7KQH - chains C and D of the 3 polymer chains in the assembly; structure by X-ray diffraction, 3.50 A resolution.

# Chain C
Name: 2365 Fab heavy chain
Organism: Homo sapiens
Notes: antibody fragment or engineered binder
Amino-acid sequence (240 residues; numbered -1 to 234 plus 4 insertion-coded residues; the number before each row is that of its first residue; a row labelled like 82A-82C holds insertion residues (82A, then the next letters in order); numbers below 1 keep their minus sign (Ala-1 is residue -1)):
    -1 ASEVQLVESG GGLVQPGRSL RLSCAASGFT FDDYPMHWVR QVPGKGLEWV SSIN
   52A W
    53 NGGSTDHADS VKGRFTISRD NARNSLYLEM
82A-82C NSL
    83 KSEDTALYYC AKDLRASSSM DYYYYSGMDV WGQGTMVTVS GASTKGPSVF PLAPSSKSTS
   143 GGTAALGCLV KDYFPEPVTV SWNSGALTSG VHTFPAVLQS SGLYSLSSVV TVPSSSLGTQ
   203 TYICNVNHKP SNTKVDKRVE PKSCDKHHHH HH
Disordered / not traced: -1 to 0, 122, 135-144, 222-234
Cystine bridges: Cys22-Cys92, Cys150-Cys206

# Chain D
Name: 2365 Fab light chain
Organism: Homo sapiens
Notes: antibody fragment or engineered binder
Amino-acid sequence (216 residues; numbered -1 to 213 plus 1 insertion-coded residue; the number before each row is that of its first residue; numbers below 1 keep their minus sign (Ala-1 is residue -1)):
    -1 ASDIQMTQSP SSLSASVGDR VTITCQASQ
   27A G
    28 INNYLNWYQQ KPGKAPKVLI YDASNLQTGV PSRFSGSGSG TDFIFTISSL KPEDVATYYC
    88 QQYENVPITF GQGTRLDIKR TVAAPSVFIF PPSDEQLKSG TASVVCLLNN FYPREAKVQW
   148 KVDNALQSGN SQESVTEQDS KDSTYSLSST LTLSKADYEK HKVYACEVTH QGLSSPVTKS
   208 FNRGEC
Disordered / not traced: -1 to 0, 197-203
Cystine bridges: Cys23-Cys87, Cys133-Cys193

# Interface between chain C and chain D
Pairs across the interface (58; chain C residue first):
  Gln39(C) - Gln37(D)  hydrogen bond
  Gln39(C) - Tyr86(D)
  Gly42(C) - Arg102(D)
  Lys43(C) - Tyr86(D)
  Leu45(C) - Tyr86(D)  hydrophobic
  Leu45(C) - Phe97(D)  hydrophobic
  Trp47(C) - Pro94(D)  hydrophobic
  Trp47(C) - Ile95(D)
  Asp61(C) - Asp1(D)
  Tyr91(C) - Lys41(D)
  Tyr91(C) - Ala42(D)
  Tyr91(C) - Pro43(D)
  Arg97(C) - Asp49(D)  salt bridge
  Tyr105(C) - Asn92(D)  hydrogen bond
  Tyr107(C) - Tyr90(D)
  Tyr107(C) - Glu91(D)
  Tyr107(C) - Asn92(D)
  Tyr107(C) - Val93(D)  hydrogen bond (side chain-backbone)
  Ser108(C) - Tyr90(D)
  Gly109(C) - Asn33(D)
  Gly109(C) - Tyr35(D)
  Met110(C) - Tyr35(D)  hydrogen bond (backbone-side chain)
  Met110(C) - Ile95(D)  hydrophobic
  Asp111(C) - Val45(D)
  Asp111(C) - Gln54(D)  hydrogen bond
  Trp113(C) - Tyr35(D)
  Trp113(C) - Pro43(D)
  Gly114(C) - Ala42(D)
  Phe132(C) - Ser120(D)
  Phe132(C) - Gln123(D)
  Pro133(C) - Ser120(D)
  Leu134(C) - Phe117(D)  hydrophobic
  Thr145(C) - Phe115(D)
  Ala146(C) - Phe115(D)
  Ala147(C) - Phe115(D)
  Ala147(C) - Phe117(D)
  Leu148(C) - Phe117(D)  hydrophobic
  Lys153(C) - Gln123(D)
  Lys153(C) - Thr128(D)
  Lys153(C) - Ser130(D)
  Lys153(C) - Thr179(D)
  His174(C) - Asn136(D)  hydrogen bond
  His174(C) - Asp166(D)  salt bridge
  His174(C) - Ser173(D)  hydrogen bond
  Phe176(C) - Leu134(D)  hydrophobic
  Phe176(C) - Ser161(D)
  Phe176(C) - Thr163(D)
  Phe176(C) - Leu174(D)
  Phe176(C) - Ser175(D)
  Pro177(C) - Ser161(D)  hydrogen bond (backbone-side chain)
  Pro177(C) - Val162(D)
  Val179(C) - Gln159(D)
  Val179(C) - Glu160(D)
  Leu180(C) - Gln159(D)  hydrogen bond (backbone-side chain)
  Gln181(C) - Gln159(D)
  Gln181(C) - Thr179(D)
  Val191(C) - Leu134(D)  hydrophobic
  Thr193(C) - Asn136(D)
Also at the interface, not in a pair above, chain C (38 interface residues in all): Gly44, Leu96, Gln115, Leu151, Thr175, Lys219
Also at the interface, not in a pair above, chain D (42 interface residues in all): Tyr48, Gln88, Glu122, Val132, Asn137

# In short
The interface between chain C and chain D involves 38 residues on one side and 42 on the other; the contacts
include 9 hydrogen bonds and 2 salt bridges. Polar contacts include Arg97(C)-Asp49(D), His174(C)-Asp166(D) and
Gln39(C)-Gln37(D).
Here chain C is 2365 Fab heavy chain and chain D is 2365 Fab light chain, both from Homo sapiens. Entry 7KQH
(Antibodies that engage the hemagglutinin receptor-binding site of influenza B viruses) was determined by
X-ray diffraction, deposited together with 7KQG.
